7DD8 - chains B and C of the 5 polymer chains in the assembly; structure by electron microscopy, 7.50 A resolution (low resolution: residue-level contacts below are approximate; hydrogen-bond / salt-bridge calls are withheld).

Chain B:
Name: The light chain of 3C1 chain
Organism: Mus musculus
Sequence (214 residues; numbered 1 to 214; the number before each row is that of its first residue):
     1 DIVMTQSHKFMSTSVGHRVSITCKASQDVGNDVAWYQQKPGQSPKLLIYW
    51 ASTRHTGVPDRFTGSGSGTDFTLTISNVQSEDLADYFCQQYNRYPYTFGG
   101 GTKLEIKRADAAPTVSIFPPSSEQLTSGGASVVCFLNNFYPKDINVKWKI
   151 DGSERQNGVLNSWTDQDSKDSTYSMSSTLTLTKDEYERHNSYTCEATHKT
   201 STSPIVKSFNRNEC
Disordered / not traced: 214
Disulfide bonds: C23-C88, C134-C194

Chain C:
Name: Spike glycoprotein
Organism: Severe acute respiratory syndrome coronavirus 2
Reference sequence: P0DTC2 (SPIKE_SARS2); residue numbers follow UniProt; this construct covers 1-1208
Sequence (1261 residues; each row starts with the number of its first residue):
     1 MFVFLVLLPLVSSQCVNLTTRTQLPPAYTNSFTRGVYYPDKVFRSSVLHS
    51 TQDLFLPFFSNVTWFHAIHVSGTNGTKRFDNPVLPFNDGVYFASTEKSNI
   101 IRGWIFGTTLDSKTQSLLIVNNATNVVIKVCEFQFCNDPFLGVYYHKNNK
   151 SWMESEFRVYSSANNCTFEYVSQPFLMDLEGKQGNFKNLREFVFKNIDGY
   201 FKIYSKHTPINLVRDLPQGFSALEPLVDLPIGINITRFQTLLALHRSYLT
   251 PGDSSSGWTAGAAAYYVGYLQPRTFLLKYNENGTITDAVDCALDPLSETK
   301 CTLKSFTVEKGIYQTSNFRVQPTESIVRFPNITNLCPFGEVFNATRFASV
   351 YAWNRKRISNCVADYSVLYNSASFSTFKCYGVSPTKLNDLCFTNVYADSF
   401 VIRGDEVRQIAPGQTGKIADYNYKLPDDFTGCVIAWNSNNLDSKVGGNYN
   451 YLYRLFRKSNLKPFERDISTEIYQAGSTPCNGVEGFNCYFPLQSYGFQPT
   501 NGVGYQPYRVVVLSFELLHAPATVCGPKKSTNLVKNKCVNFNFNGLTGTG
   551 VLTESNKKFLPFQQFGRDIADTTDAVRDPQTLEILDITPCSFGGVSVITP
   601 GTNTSNQVAVLYQDVNCTEVPVAIHADQLTPTWRVYSTGSNVFQTRAGCL
   651 IGAEHVNNSYECDIPIGAGICASYQTQTNSPGSASSVASQSIIAYTMSLG
   701 AENSVAYSNNSIAIPTNFTISVTTEILPVSMTKTSVDCTMYICGDSTECS
   751 NLLLQYGSFCTQLNRALTGIAVEQDKNTQEVFAQVKQIYKTPPIKDFGGF
   801 NFSQILPDPSKPSKRSFIEDLLFNKVTLADAGFIKQYGDCLGDIAARDLI
   851 CAQKFNGLTVLPPLLTDEMIAQYTSALLAGTITSGWTFGAGAALQIPFAM
   901 QMAYRFNGIGVTQNVLYENQKLIANQFNSAIGKIQDSLSSTASALGKLQD
   951 VVNQNAQALNTLVKQLSSNFGAISSVLNDILSRLDPPEAEVQIDRLITGR
  1001 LQSLQTYVTQQLIRAAEIRASANLAATKMSECVLGQSKRVDFCGKGYHLM
  1051 SFPQSAPHGVVFLHVTYVPAQEKNFTTAPAICHDGKAHFPREGVFVSNGT
  1101 HWFVTQRNFYEPQIITTDNTFVSGNCDVVIGIVNNTVYDPLQPELDSFKE
  1151 ELDKYFKNHTSPDVDLGDISGINASVVNIQKEIDRLNEVAKNLNESLIDL
  1201 QELGKYEQGSGYIPEAPRDGQAYVRKDGEWVLLSTFLENLYFQGDYKDDD
  1251 DKHHHHHHHHH
Disordered / not traced: 1-13, 70-76, 248-254, 621-640, 677-688, 812, 828-853, 1148-1261
Disulfide bonds: C131-C166, C291-C301, C336-C361, C379-C432, C391-C525, C480-C488, C538-C590, C617-C649, C662-C671, C738-C760, C743-C749, C1032-C1043, C1082-C1126
Sequence notes: engineered mutation G682 (Arg in P0DTC2), S683 (Arg in P0DTC2), S685 (Arg in P0DTC2), P986 (Lys in P0DTC2), P987 (Val in P0DTC2); expression tag (1209-1261)

Chain B / chain C interface:
Residue-residue contacts (26; chain B residue first):
  I2(B) - K378(C)
  Q27(B) - C379(C)
  Q27(B) - Y380(C)
  D28(B) - Y369(C)
  D28(B) - F377(C)
  D28(B) - K378(C)
  D28(B) - C379(C)
  D28(B) - P384(C)
  V29(B) - F377(C)
  V29(B) - K378(C)
  G30(B) - Y369(C)
  G30(B) - F377(C)
  N31(B) - Y369(C)
  D32(B) - S375(C)
  G68(B) - Y369(C)
  T69(B) - S383(C)
  T69(B) - P384(C)
  T69(B) - T385(C)
  F71(B) - Y369(C)
  N92(B) - S375(C)
  N92(B) - T376(C)
  N92(B) - F377(C)
  N92(B) - K378(C)
  R93(B) - Y380(C)
  R93(B) - R408(C)
  Y94(B) - R408(C)
Other interface residues (no listed pair), chain B (15 interface residues in all): S67, Q90
Other interface residues (no listed pair), chain C (14 interface residues in all): N370, A372, F374

Overview:
The interface between chain B and chain C involves 15 residues on one side and 14 on the other.
Here chain B is the light chain of 3C1 chain (Mus musculus) and chain C is Spike glycoprotein (Severe acute
respiratory syndrome coronavirus 2). Entry 7DD8 (S-3C1-F1 structure, one RBD is up and two RBDs are down, the
up RBD binds with ...) was determined by electron microscopy together with 7DCC, 7DCX and 7DD2 from the same
study.
